7TRQ - chains B and H of the 5 polymer chains in the assembly; structure by electron microscopy, 2.50 A resolution.

Chain B:
Protein: Guanine nucleotide-binding protein G(I)/G(S)/G(T) subunit beta-1
From: Homo sapiens
UniProt: P62873 (GBB1_HUMAN); residues 2-340 here = UniProt positions 2-340
Amino-acid sequence (349 residues; numbered -8 to 340; the number before each row is that of its first residue; numbers below 1 keep their minus sign (His-8 is residue -8)):
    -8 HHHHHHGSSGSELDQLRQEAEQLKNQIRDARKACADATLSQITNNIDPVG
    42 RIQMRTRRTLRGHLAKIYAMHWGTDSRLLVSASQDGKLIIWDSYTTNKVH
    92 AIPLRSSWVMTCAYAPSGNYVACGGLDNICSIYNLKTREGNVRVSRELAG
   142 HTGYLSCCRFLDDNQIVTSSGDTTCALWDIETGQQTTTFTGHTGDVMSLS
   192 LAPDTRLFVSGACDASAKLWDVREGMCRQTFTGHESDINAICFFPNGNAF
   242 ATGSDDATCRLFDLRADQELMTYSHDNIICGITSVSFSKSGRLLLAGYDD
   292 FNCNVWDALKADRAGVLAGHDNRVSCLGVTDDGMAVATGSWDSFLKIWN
Disordered / not traced: -8 to 1
Sequence notes: expression tag (-8 to 1)
UniProt features mapped onto this chain:
  - modified residue: Ser2 (N-acetylserine), His266 (Phosphohistidine)
  - natural variant: Leu30 (L30F: In MRD42; uncertain significance), Arg52 (R52G: In MRD42), Gly64 (G64V: In MRD42), Asp76 (D76E: In MRD42; D76G: In MRD42), Gly77 (G77S: In MRD42), Lys78 (K78R: In MRD42), Ile80 (I80N: In MRD42; I80T: In MRD42), His91 (H91R: In MRD42; uncertain significance), Ala92 (A92T: In MRD42), Pro94 (P94S: In MRD42), Leu95 (L95P: In MRD42), Arg96 (R96L: In MRD42), 5 further natural variant entries in UniProt

Chain H:
Protein: Antibody fragment scFv16
From: Mus musculus
Notes: antibody fragment or engineered binder
Amino-acid sequence (248 residues; each row starts with the number of its first residue):
     1 DVQLVESGGGLVQPGGSRKLSCSASGFAFSSFGMHWVRQAPEKGLEWVAY
    51 ISSGSGTIYYADTVKGRFTISRDDPKNTLFLQMTSLRSEDTAMYYCVRSI
   101 YYYGSSPFDFWGQGTTLTVSSGGGGSGGGGSGGGGSDIVMTQATSSVPVT
   151 PGESVSISCRSSKSLLHSNGNTYLYWFLQRPGQSPQLLIYRMSNLASGVP
   201 DRFSGSGSGTAFTLTISRLEAEDVGVYYCMQHLEYPLTFGAGTKLELK
Disordered / not traced: 122-134
Cystine bridges: Cys22-Cys96, Cys159-Cys229

Chain B / chain H interface:
Pairs across the interface (11):
  Asp66(B) - Tyr103(H)
  Arg68(B) - Tyr103(H)
  Leu69(B) - Tyr103(H)  hydrophobic
  Val90(B) - Tyr102(H)  hydrophobic
  Arg129(B) - Val2(H)
  Arg129(B) - Arg98(H)  hydrogen bond (backbone-side chain)
  Glu130(B) - Gly26(H)
  Glu130(B) - Phe27(H)
  Glu130(B) - Ala28(H)  hydrogen bond (backbone-backbone)
  Glu130(B) - Phe32(H)
  Gly131(B) - Phe32(H)
Interface residues without a listed pair, chain B (10 interface residues in all): Asp83, His91, Asn132
Interface residues without a listed pair, chain H (10 interface residues in all): Ile100, Phe110

In short:
The chain B/chain H interface involves 10 residues from each chain, with 2 hydrogen bonds. Polar contacts
include Arg129(B)-Arg98(H) and Glu130(B)-Ala28(H).
Chain B is Guanine nucleotide-binding protein G(I)/G(S)/G(T) subunit beta-1 (Homo sapiens) and chain H is
Antibody fragment scFv16 (Mus musculus); the structure, Human M4 muscarinic acetylcholine receptor complex
with Gi1 and the agonist iperoxo and positive allosteric modulator ..., was determined by electron microscopy.
